PDB entry 7RCM | X-ray diffraction, 2.10 A resolution | chains A and B

# Chain A (and B)
Molecule: Galactokinase
Organism: Homo sapiens
Notes: EC 2.7.1.6; chain B of this document is another copy of the same molecule, construct and numbering; everything in this record applies to it too
Reference sequence: P51570 (GALK1_HUMAN); numbering as in UniProt (aligned over 1-392)
Chain sequence (392 residues; row label = number of the first residue in the row):
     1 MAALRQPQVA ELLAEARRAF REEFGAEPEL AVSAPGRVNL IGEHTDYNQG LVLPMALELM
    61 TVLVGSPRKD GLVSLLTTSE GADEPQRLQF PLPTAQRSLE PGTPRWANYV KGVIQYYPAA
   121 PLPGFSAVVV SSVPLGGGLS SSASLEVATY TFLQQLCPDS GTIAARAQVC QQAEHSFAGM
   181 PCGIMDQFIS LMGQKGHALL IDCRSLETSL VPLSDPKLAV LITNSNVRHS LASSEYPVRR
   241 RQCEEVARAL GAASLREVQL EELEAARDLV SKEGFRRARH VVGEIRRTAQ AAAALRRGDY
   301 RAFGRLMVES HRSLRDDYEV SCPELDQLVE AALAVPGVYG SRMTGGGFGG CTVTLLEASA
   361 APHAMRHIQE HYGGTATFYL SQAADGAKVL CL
Disordered / not traced: 1
Differences from the reference sequence: engineered mutation Ala-252 (Lys in P51570), Ala-253 (Glu in P51570)
Bound ions: Mg2+: Ser-142 (together with ADP); Na+: Gln-369, Tyr-372, Gly-374
Ligand contacts:
  - ADP (adenosine-5'-diphosphate): Thr-61, Thr-77, Ser-79, Ala-82, Asp-83, Arg-105, Trp-106, Tyr-109, Val-129, Ser-131, Pro-134, Leu-135, Gly-136, Gly-137, Gly-138, Leu-139, Ser-140, Ser-141, Ser-142, Leu-145, Glu-174
  - alpha-D-galactopyranose (GLA): Arg-37, Gly-42, Glu-43, His-44, Asp-46, Tyr-47, Met-180, Cys-182, Gly-183, Ile-184, Met-185, Asp-186, Tyr-236, Gly-345, Gly-346
Swiss-Prot annotation at these positions:
  - active site: Asp-186 (Proton acceptor)
  - binding site (alpha-D-galactose): Arg-37, Glu-43, His-44, Asp-46, Asp-186, Tyr-236
  - binding site (ATP): Gly-136, Gly-138, Ser-140, Ser-141
  - site: Arg-37 (Transition state stabilizer)
  - modified residue: Ser-230 (Phosphoserine)
  - natural variant: Pro-28 (P28T: In GALAC2), Val-32 (V32M: In GALAC2), Gly-36 (G36R: In GALAC2), His-44 (H44Y: In GALAC2), Arg-68 (R68C: In GALAC2), Ala-198 (A198V: In GALAC2), Arg-239 (R239Q: In GALAC2), Thr-288 (T288M: In GALAC2), Gly-346 (G346S: In GALAC2), Gly-349 (G349S: In GALAC2), Ala-384 (A384P: In GALAC2)
Reported in the primary citation:
  - conformationally variable residues (order/disorder transition): Ser-230, Leu-231
  - mutagenesis - K252A/E253A: unchanged catalytic activity on ATP or galactose

# Chain A / chain B interface
Contacting residue pairs (28):
  Ser-160(A) / Lys-195(B)  hydrogen bond (backbone-side chain)
  Gly-161(A) / Lys-195(B)  hydrogen bond (backbone-side chain)
  Thr-162(A) / Lys-195(B)  hydrogen bond (side chain-backbone)
  Thr-162(A) / His-197(B)
  Ile-163(A) / Gln-194(B)
  Ile-163(A) / Lys-195(B)
  Met-192(A) / Leu-210(B)  hydrophobic
  Gln-194(A) / Ile-163(B)
  Lys-195(A) / Ser-160(B)  hydrogen bond (side chain-backbone)
  Lys-195(A) / Gly-161(B)
  Lys-195(A) / Thr-162(B)
  Glu-207(A) / Leu-210(B)
  Glu-207(A) / Pro-212(B)
  Glu-207(A) / Arg-296(B)  salt bridge
  Thr-208(A) / Ser-209(B)
  Thr-208(A) / Leu-210(B)  hydrogen bond (backbone-backbone)
  Ser-209(A) / Glu-207(B)
  Ser-209(A) / Thr-208(B)
  Ser-209(A) / Ser-209(B)  hydrogen bond
  Leu-210(A) / Met-192(B)  hydrophobic
  Leu-210(A) / Glu-207(B)
  Leu-210(A) / Thr-208(B)  hydrogen bond (backbone-backbone)
  Val-211(A) / Glu-207(B)
  Pro-212(A) / Ser-205(B)
  Arg-296(A) / Glu-207(B)  salt bridge
  Val-389(A) / Cys-391(B)  hydrophobic
  Cys-391(A) / Val-389(B)  hydrophobic
  Cys-391(A) / Cys-391(B)  disulfide
Other interface residues (no listed pair), chain A (20 interface residues in all): Gly-196, His-197, Ser-205, Leu-390
Other interface residues (no listed pair), chain B (19 interface residues in all): Leu-206, Leu-390
Disulfides between the chains: Cys-391(A)/Cys-391(B)

# Summary
Chain A and chain B form an interface of 20 and 19 residues respectively, with 1 disulfide bond, 7 hydrogen
bonds and 2 salt bridges. Among the polar pairs are Glu-207(A)/Arg-296(B), Ser-160(A)/Lys-195(B) and
Gly-161(A)/Lys-195(B). From the paper: K252A/E253A of chain A leave catalytic activity on ATP or galactose
unchanged; conformational variability at Ser-230(A) and Leu-231(A).
Chain A and chain B are both Galactokinase (Homo sapiens); the structure, Crystal Structure of ADP-bound
Galactokinase, was determined by X-ray diffraction together with 7RCL, 7S49 and 7S4C from the same study.
